Entry 7KP7 (X-ray diffraction, 2.65 A resolution); this record covers chains A and C of the 6 polymer chains in the assembly.

== Chain A (and C) ==
Protein: Tumor necrosis factor
Organism: Mus musculus
Notes: chain C of this document is another copy of the same molecule, construct and numbering; everything in this record applies to it too
Reference sequence: P06804 (TNFA_MOUSE); residues 10-157 here correspond to UniProt positions 88-235 (UniProt number = residue number + 78)
Chain sequence (148 residues; row label = number of the first residue in the row):
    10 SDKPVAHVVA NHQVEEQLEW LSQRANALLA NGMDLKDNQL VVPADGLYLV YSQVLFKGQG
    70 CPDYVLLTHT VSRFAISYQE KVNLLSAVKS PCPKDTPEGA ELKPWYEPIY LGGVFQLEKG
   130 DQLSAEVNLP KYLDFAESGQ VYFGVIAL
Disulfides: Cys70-Cys101

== Interface between chain A and chain C ==
Pairs across the interface (45):
  Leu56(A) - Leu37(C)  hydrophobic
  Leu56(A) - Ile155(C)  hydrophobic
  Tyr73(A) - Lys112(C)
  Tyr73(A) - Pro113(C)  hydrogen bond (side chain-backbone)
  Leu75(A) - Tyr115(C)  hydrophobic
  Arg82(A) - Asn35(C)  hydrogen bond
  Val91(A) - Asn35(C)
  Asn92(A) - Ser147(C)  hydrogen bond (side chain-backbone)
  Leu93(A) - Asn35(C)
  Leu93(A) - Gly148(C)
  Leu94(A) - Gly148(C)
  Leu94(A) - Tyr151(C)
  Ser95(A) - Gln62(C)  hydrogen bond (backbone-side chain)
  Ser95(A) - Ser147(C)
  Ser95(A) - Gly148(C)  hydrogen bond (backbone-backbone)
  Ser95(A) - Gln149(C)
  Val97(A) - Leu64(C)
  Val97(A) - Tyr115(C)
  Val97(A) - Pro117(C)
  Lys98(A) - Lys98(C)
  Lys98(A) - Tyr115(C)
  Lys98(A) - Glu116(C)  salt bridge
  Lys98(A) - Pro117(C)
  Ser99(A) - Pro113(C)
  Ser99(A) - Trp114(C)
  Ser99(A) - Tyr115(C)  hydrogen bond (side chain-backbone)
  Pro102(A) - Lys112(C)  hydrogen bond (backbone-side chain)
  Asp104(A) - Lys112(C)  salt bridge
  Tyr119(A) - Gln62(C)
  Tyr119(A) - Tyr119(C)  hydrophobic
  Leu120(A) - Gln62(C)
  Leu120(A) - Tyr151(C)
  Gly121(A) - Tyr60(C)
  Gly121(A) - Tyr119(C)  hydrogen bond (backbone-side chain)
  Gly121(A) - Tyr151(C)  hydrogen bond (backbone-side chain)
  Gly122(A) - Tyr60(C)
  Val123(A) - His16(C)
  Val123(A) - Leu37(C)
  Val123(A) - Tyr60(C)  hydrogen bond (backbone-side chain)
  Val123(A) - Ile155(C)  hydrophobic
  Phe124(A) - His16(C)
  Phe124(A) - Asn35(C)
  Gln125(A) - Leu37(C)
  Leu157(A) - Ile155(C)  hydrophobic
  Leu157(A) - Leu157(C)  hydrophobic
Also at the interface, not in a pair above, chain A (25 interface residues in all): Leu58, Ala96, Lys103
Also at the interface, not in a pair above, chain C (24 interface residues in all): Ser10, Val14, Leu58, Glu146

== Summary ==
The interface between chain A and chain C involves 25 residues on one side and 24 on the other; the contacts
include 10 hydrogen bonds and 2 salt bridges. Polar contacts include Lys98(A)-Glu116(C), Asp104(A)-Lys112(C)
and Tyr73(A)-Pro113(C).
Both chains are Tumor necrosis factor (Mus musculus). Entry 7KP7 (asymmetric mTNF-alpha hTNFR1 complex) was
determined by X-ray diffraction together with 7KP8 and 7KP9 from the same study.
